Entry 6SSU (X-ray diffraction, 2.50 A resolution); this record covers chains B and C of the 3 polymer chains in the assembly.

# Chain B (and C)
Protein: Microsomal glutathione S-transferase 2
From: Homo sapiens
Notes: EC 2.5.1.18; chain C of this document is another copy of the same molecule, construct and numbering; everything in this record applies to it too
UniProtKB: Q99735 (MGST2_HUMAN); residues 2-147 here = UniProt positions 2-147
Chain sequence (153 residues; numbered -5 to 147; the number before each row is that of its first residue; numbers below 1 keep their minus sign (Met-5 is residue -5)):
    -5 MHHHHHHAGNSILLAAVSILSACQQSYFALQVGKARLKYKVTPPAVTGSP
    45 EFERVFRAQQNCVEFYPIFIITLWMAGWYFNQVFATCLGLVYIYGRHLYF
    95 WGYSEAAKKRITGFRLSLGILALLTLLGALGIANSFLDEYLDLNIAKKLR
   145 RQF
Not modelled in the structure: -5 to 2, 142-147 (chain C: -5 to 3, 134-147)
Sequence notes: initiating methionine (-5); expression tag (-4 to 1)
From the paper describing this entry:
  - binding site for glutathione: Arg51, Asn55, Glu58, Tyr97, Arg104
  - mutagenesis - R51A, R104A, R104K: abolished catalytic activity
  - catalytic residues: Arg104
  - mutagenesis - R51K, E58A, W72A, W72I, Y97F: decreased catalytic activity
  - self-association interface (contacts with another copy of this molecule); pairs are residue here / residue on that copy: Glu58-Gln54
  - conformationally variable residues (helix shift): Ala101 to Arg104

# Chain B / chain C interface
Contacting residue pairs (26):
  Glu47(B) - Pro38(C)
  Arg48(B) - Pro38(C)
  Arg51(B) - Pro38(C)
  Arg51(B) - Val40(C)
  Arg51(B) - Phe50(C)
  Glu58(B) - Gln53(C)
  Glu58(B) - Gln54(C)  hydrogen bond
  Glu58(B) - Val57(C)
  Pro61(B) - Pro61(C)  hydrophobic
  Ile62(B) - Gln19(C)
  Ile65(B) - Ser12(C)
  Ile65(B) - Ala16(C)  hydrophobic
  Met69(B) - Ala9(C)  hydrophobic
  Met69(B) - Ile13(C)  hydrophobic
  Met69(B) - Trp68(C)  hydrophobic
  Tyr73(B) - Ser5(C)
  Tyr73(B) - Ala9(C)  hydrophobic
  Tyr97(B) - Pro37(C)
  Tyr97(B) - Pro38(C)
  Lys102(B) - Pro37(C)
  Thr119(B) - Cys17(C)
  Ile126(B) - Ala9(C)
  Ile126(B) - Ile13(C)  hydrophobic
  Ser129(B) - Ile6(C)
  Tyr134(B) - Asn4(C)  hydrogen bond
  Tyr134(B) - Leu7(C)
Other interface residues (no listed pair), chain B (22 interface residues in all): Gln54, Phe59, Trp72, Ala101, Arg104, Phe130, Glu133
Other interface residues (no listed pair), chain C (25 interface residues in all): Ala10, Ser20, Ala23, Tyr60, Ile64, Gln76

# Overview
22 residues of chain B face 25 of chain C across their interface, with 2 hydrogen bonds. Polar contacts
include Glu58(B)-Gln54(C) and Tyr134(B)-Asn4(C). From the paper: the catalytic residue Arg104(B); R51K, E58A
and W72A of chain B, among others, reduce catalytic activity; 8 substitutions were tested in all.
Chain B and chain C are both Microsomal glutathione S-transferase 2 (Homo sapiens); the structure, Crystal
structure of Human Microsomal Glutathione S-Transferase 2 in complex with co-substrate Glutathione, was
determined by X-ray diffraction together with 6SSR, 6SSS and 6SSW from the same study.
